3U1I - chains B and F of the 3 polymer chains in the assembly; structure by X-ray diffraction, 2.30 A resolution.

[Chain B]
Molecule: Serine protease NS3
From: Dengue virus 3
Notes: EC 3.4.21.91, 3.6.1.15, 3.6.4.13
Reference sequence: Q5UB51 (POLG_DEN3I); residues 1-182 here correspond to UniProt positions 1474-1655 (UniProt number = residue number + 1473)
Amino-acid sequence (191 residues; numbered -8 to 182; the number before each row is that of its first residue; numbers below 1 keep their minus sign (Gly-8 is residue -8)):
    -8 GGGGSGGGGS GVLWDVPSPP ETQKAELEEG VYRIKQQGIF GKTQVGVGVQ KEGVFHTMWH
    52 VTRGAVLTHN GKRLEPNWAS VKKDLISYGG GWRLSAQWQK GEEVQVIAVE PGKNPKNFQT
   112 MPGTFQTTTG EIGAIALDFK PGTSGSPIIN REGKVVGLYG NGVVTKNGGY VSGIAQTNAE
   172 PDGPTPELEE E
Not modelled in the structure: -8 to -2, 11-15, 172-182
Differences from the reference sequence: expression tag (-8 to 0)
Reported in the primary citation:
  - binding site for peptide of (BEZ)(NLE)KR(OAR) (chain F): His51, Asp129, Phe130, Ser135, Gly151, Asn152
  - catalytic residues: His51, Asp75, Gly133, Thr134, Ser135
  - binding site for peptide of (BEZ)(NLE)KR(OAR) (chain F): Asp75, Tyr161 (proposed by the authors, not directly observed)
  - binding site for peptide of (BEZ)(NLE)KR(OAR): Asp129
  - conformationally variable residues (loop rearrangement): Thr119 to Thr120, Val155 to Gly159
  - allosteric site: Lys73 to Lys74, Glu122 to Gly124, Asn152, Gly164 to Thr168
  - mutagenesis - N152A, I165A: decreased catalytic activity (citing earlier work)
  - specificity-determining residues: Gln27, Thr34, Val36, Val155 (proposed by the authors, not directly observed)

[Chain F]
Molecule: peptide of (BEZ)(NLE)KR(OAR)
Amino-acid sequence (5 residues; each row starts with the number of its first residue):
     1 XLKRR
Modified positions: BEZ (benzoic acid) at position 1; Leu2 (norleucine; NLE); Arg5 (n-(4-amino-5-hydroxy-pentyl)-guanidine; OAR)

[Interface between chain B and chain F]
Pairs across the interface (18; chain B residue first):
  His51(B) - Arg4(F)
  His51(B) - Arg5(F)  hydrogen bond (side chain-backbone)
  Asp75(B) - Arg4(F)  salt bridge
  Asp129(B) - Arg5(F)
  Phe130(B) - Arg5(F)
  Ser135(B) - Arg5(F)  covalent bond
  Tyr150(B) - Arg5(F)
  Gly151(B) - Lys3(F)
  Gly151(B) - Arg4(F)
  Gly151(B) - Arg5(F)  hydrogen bond (backbone-backbone)
  Asn152(B) - Lys3(F)
  Asn152(B) - Arg4(F)  hydrogen bond
  Gly153(B) - Lys3(F)  hydrogen bond (backbone-backbone)
  Val155(B) - Leu2(F)
  Tyr161(B) - Leu2(F)
  Tyr161(B) - Lys3(F)  hydrogen bond (side chain-backbone)
  Tyr161(B) - Arg4(F)
  Tyr161(B) - Arg5(F)
Other interface residues (no listed pair), chain B (14 interface residues in all): Lys131, Pro132, Val154
Other interface residues (no listed pair), chain F (5 interface residues in all): BEZ_1

[Overview]
14 residues of chain B and 5 residues of chain F are in contact; the contacts include 1 covalent bond, 5
hydrogen bonds and 1 salt bridge. Polar contacts include Asp75(B)-Arg4(F), His51(B)-Arg5(F) and
Asn152(B)-Arg4(F). From the paper: catalytic residues His51(B), Asp75(B) and Gly133(B) among others; N152A and
I165A of chain B reduce catalytic activity.
Chain B is Serine protease NS3 (Dengue virus 3) and chain F is peptide of (BEZ)(NLE)KR(OAR); the structure,
Dengue virus protease covalently bound to a peptide, was determined by X-ray diffraction (same publication as
3U1J).
